PDB entry 4DJF | X-ray diffraction, 3.03 A resolution | chains A and D of the 6 polymer chains in the assembly

Chain A:
Protein: 5-methyltetrahydrofolate corrinoid/iron sulfur protein methyltransferase
From: Moorella thermoacetica
UniProt: Q46389 (Q46389_MOOTH); residues 1-262 here = UniProt positions 1-262
Chain sequence (262 residues; each row starts with the number of its first residue):
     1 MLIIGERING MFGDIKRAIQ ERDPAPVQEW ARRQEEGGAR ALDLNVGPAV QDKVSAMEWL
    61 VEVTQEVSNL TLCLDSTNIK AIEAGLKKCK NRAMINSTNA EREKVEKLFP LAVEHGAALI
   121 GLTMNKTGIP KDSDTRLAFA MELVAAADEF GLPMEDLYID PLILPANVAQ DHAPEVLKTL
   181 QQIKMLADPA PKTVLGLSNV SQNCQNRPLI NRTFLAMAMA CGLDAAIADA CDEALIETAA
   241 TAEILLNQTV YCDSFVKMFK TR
UniProt features mapped onto this chain:
  - binding site ((6S)-5-methyl-5,6,7,8-tetrahydrofolate): N96, D160, N199, Q202, R207
  - binding site (Ca(2+)): K184, G222, D224
  - binding site (methylcob(III)alamin): Q202, N203
  - site: N199 (Transition state stabilizer)
Small-molecule neighbours:
  - 5-methyl-5,6,7,8-tetrahydrofolic acid (C2F): E6, N9, M11, F12, G13, D75, N96, S97, I120, L122, D160, G196, S198, N199, Q202, R207, I227
  - co-methylcobalamin (COB): I129, V168, A169, N199, Q202, N203
From the paper describing this entry:
  - binding site for 5-methyl-5,6,7,8-tetrahydrofolic acid: N199
  - conformationally variable residues (side-chain flip): N199

Chain D:
Protein: Corrinoid/iron-sulfur protein small subunit
From: Moorella thermoacetica
UniProt: Q07341 (ACSD_MOOTH); numbering as in UniProt (aligned over 1-323)
Chain sequence (323 residues; row label = number of the first residue in the row):
     1 MAVQILRDRS RAAVQKVVLG ATKDQGGTRS HTIVVGGDAA LPFHHFEGEI VNRPVIGMEV
    61 QDIVPDWPDV LKDPFTDVIN EPGRWAQKCV AEYGADLIYL KLDGADPEGA NHSVDQCVAT
   121 VKEVLQAVGV PLVVVGCGDV EKDHEVLEAV AEAAAGENLL LGNAEQENYK SLTAACMVHK
   181 HNIIARSPLD INICKQLNIL INEMNLPLDH IVIDPSIGGL GYGIEYSFSI MERIRLGALQ
   241 GDKMLSMPVI CTVGYEAWRA KEASAPVSEY PGWGKETERG ILWEAVTATA LLQAGAHILL
   301 MRHPEAVARV KENIDQLMVS NAY

How chain A and chain D interact:
Residue-residue contacts (16):
  T249(A) with K195(D)
  V250(A) with I191(D), hydrophobic; K195(D), hydrogen bond (backbone-side chain); L245(D), hydrophobic
  Y251(A) with N192(D)
  C252(A) with K195(D); Q196(D); I199(D), hydrophobic
  D253(A) with Q196(D), hydrogen bond (backbone-side chain)
  S254(A) with Q196(D), hydrogen bond (backbone-side chain)
  K257(A) with E203(D), salt bridge
  M258(A) with I199(D), hydrophobic; K243(D); M244(D), hydrophobic
  T261(A) with K243(D)
  R262(A) with K243(D)
Other interface residues (no listed pair), chain A (11 interface residues in all): N247
Other interface residues (no listed pair), chain D (11 interface residues in all): R233, D242

In short:
The chain A/chain D interface involves 11 residues from each chain, with 3 hydrogen bonds and 1 salt bridge.
Polar pairs include K257(A)-E203(D), V250(A)-K195(D) and D253(A)-Q196(D). Chain A binds
5-methyl-5,6,7,8-tetrahydrofolic acid and co-methylcobalamin. The paper reports a binding site for
5-methyl-5,6,7,8-tetrahydrofolic acid at N199(A); conformational variability at N199(A).
Here chain A is 5-methyltetrahydrofolate corrinoid/iron sulfur protein methyltransferase and chain D is
Corrinoid/iron-sulfur protein small subunit, both from Moorella thermoacetica. Entry 4DJF (Crystal structure
of folate-bound corrinoid iron-sulfur protein (CFeSP) in complex with its methyltransferase (MeTr),
co-crystallized with ...) was determined by X-ray diffraction (same publication as 4DJD and 4DJE).
